Entry 7UT9 (electron microscopy, 2.44 A resolution); this record covers chains A and D of the 6 polymer chains in the assembly.

Chain A:
Name: Nitrogenase molybdenum-iron protein alpha chain
Organism: Azotobacter vinelandii DJ
Notes: EC 1.18.6.1
Reference sequence: P07328 (NIFD_AZOVI); numbering as in UniProt (aligned over 1-492)
Amino-acid sequence (492 residues; numbered 1 to 492; the number before each row is that of its first residue):
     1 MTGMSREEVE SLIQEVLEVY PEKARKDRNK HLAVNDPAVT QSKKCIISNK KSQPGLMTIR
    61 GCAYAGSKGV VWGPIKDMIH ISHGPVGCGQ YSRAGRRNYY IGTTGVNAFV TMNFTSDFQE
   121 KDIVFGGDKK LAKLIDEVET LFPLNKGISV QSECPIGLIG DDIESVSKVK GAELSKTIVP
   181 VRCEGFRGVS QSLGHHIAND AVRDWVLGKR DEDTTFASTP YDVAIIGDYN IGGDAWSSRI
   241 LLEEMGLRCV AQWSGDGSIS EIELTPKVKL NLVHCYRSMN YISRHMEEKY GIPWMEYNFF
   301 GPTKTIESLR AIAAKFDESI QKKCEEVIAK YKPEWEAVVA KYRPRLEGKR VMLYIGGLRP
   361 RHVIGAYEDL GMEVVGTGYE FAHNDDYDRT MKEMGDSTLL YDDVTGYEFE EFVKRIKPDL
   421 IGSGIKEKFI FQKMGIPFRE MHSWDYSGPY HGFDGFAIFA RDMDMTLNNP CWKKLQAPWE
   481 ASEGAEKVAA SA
Disordered / not traced: 1-3, 481-492
Metal / ion sites: fe(8)-S(7) cluster Fe: Cys62, Cys88, Cys154 (shared with 3 residues of chain B); Fe ion near Cys275 (its only coordinating residue here)
Small-molecule neighbours:
  - fe(8)-S(7) cluster (CLF): Cys62, Tyr64, Pro85, Val86, Gly87, Cys88, Tyr91, Glu153, Cys154, Gly185
  - 3-hydroxy-3-carboxy-adipic acid (HCA): Ala65, Gly95, Arg96, Gln191, Gly424, Ile425, Lys426, His442
  - ICS (iron-sulfur-molybdenum cluster with interstitial carbon): Val70, Arg96, His195, Tyr229, Ile231, Cys275, Ser278, Ile355, Gly356, Gly357, Leu358, Arg359, Pro360, Phe381, Met441, His442
Swiss-Prot annotation at these positions:
  - binding site ([8Fe-7S] cluster): Cys62, Cys88, Cys154
  - binding site ([7Fe-Mo-9S-C-homocitryl] cluster): Cys275, His442
  - mutagenesis: His195 (H195Q: No nitrogenase activity)

Chain D:
Name: Nitrogenase molybdenum-iron protein beta chain
Organism: Azotobacter vinelandii DJ
Notes: EC 1.18.6.1
Reference sequence: C1DGZ8 (C1DGZ8_AZOVD); numbering as in UniProt (aligned over 1-523)
Amino-acid sequence (523 residues; each row starts with the number of its first residue):
     1 MSQQVDKIKA SYPLFLDQDY KDMLAKKRDG FEEKYPQDKI DEVFQWTTTK EYQELNFQRE
    61 ALTVNPAKAC QPLGAVLCAL GFEKTMPYVH GSQGCVAYFR SYFNRHFREP VSCVSDSMTE
   121 DAAVFGGQQN MKDGLQNCKA TYKPDMIAVS TTCMAEVIGD DLNAFINNSK KEGFIPDEFP
   181 VPFAHTPSFV GSHVTGWDNM FEGIARYFTL KSMDDKVVGS NKKINIVPGF ETYLGNFRVI
   241 KRMLSEMGVG YSLLSDPEEV LDTPADGQFR MYAGGTTQEE MKDAPNALNT VLLQPWHLEK
   301 TKKFVEGTWK HEVPKLNIPM GLDWTDEFLM KVSEISGQPI PASLTKERGR LVDMMTDSHT
   361 WLHGKRFALW GDPDFVMGLV KFLLELGCEP VHILCHNGNK RWKKAVDAIL AASPYGKNAT
   421 VYIGKDLWHL RSLVFTDKPD FMIGNSYGKF IQRDTLHKGK EFEVPLIRIG FPIFDRHHLH
   481 RSTTLGYEGA MQILTTLVNS ILERLDEETR GMQATDYNHD LVR
Disordered / not traced: 1
Metal / ion sites: fe(8)-S(7) cluster Fe: Cys70, Cys95, Cys153 (shared with 3 residues of chain C); Fe ion site 1: Arg108, Glu109 (shared with 2 residues of chain B); Fe ion site 2: Asp353, Asp357 (shared with 2 residues of chain B)
Small-molecule neighbours: fe(8)-S(7) cluster (CLF): Cys70, Pro72, Ser92, Gly94, Cys95, Tyr98, Phe99, Thr152, Cys153, Ser188

Chain A / chain D interface:
Contacting residue pairs (49; chain A residue first):
  Arg93(A) with Leu521(D)
  Ala94(A) with Leu521(D), hydrophobic
  Arg97(A) with Asn518(D); Asp520(D), salt bridge
  Tyr99(A) with Tyr517(D); Asn518(D), hydrogen bond; Asp520(D), hydrogen bond
  Tyr100(A) with Tyr517(D)
  Ile101(A) with Gln513(D); Tyr517(D), hydrophobic
  Gly102(A) with Gln513(D); Asp516(D)
  Thr103(A) with Met512(D); Gln513(D), hydrogen bond
  Thr104(A) with Asp516(D)
  Phe429(A) with Asp357(D)
  Gln432(A) with Thr356(D), hydrogen bond (side chain-backbone); Asp357(D); His359(D)
  Lys433(A) with Asp353(D), salt bridge
  Arg439(A) with Thr360(D), hydrogen bond
  Tyr446(A) with Trp361(D), hydrophobic; Val522(D); Arg523(D)
  Met465(A) with Thr360(D); His363(D)
  Thr466(A) with His359(D)
  Asn468(A) with Tyr415(D)
  Asn469(A) with His359(D)
  Pro470(A) with Glu385(D); Tyr415(D)
  Cys471(A) with Thr356(D)
  Trp472(A) with Thr356(D)
  Lys474(A) with Leu322(D); Asp323(D), salt bridge; Arg348(D), hydrogen bond (backbone-side chain); Val352(D)
  Leu475(A) with Arg348(D); Val352(D), hydrophobic
  Gln476(A) with Arg348(D), hydrogen bond (backbone-side chain)
  Ala477(A) with Arg348(D)
  Pro478(A) with Asp326(D); Met330(D), hydrophobic
  Trp479(A) with Asp326(D); Ile340(D), hydrophobic; Thr345(D), hydrogen bond; Arg348(D); Tyr487(D)
  Glu480(A) with Thr345(D)
Interface residues without a listed pair, chain A (31 interface residues in all): Asn107, Trp236, Asp445
Interface residues without a listed pair, chain D (30 interface residues in all): Met355, Leu384, Gly387

Overview:
31 residues of chain A and 30 residues of chain D are in contact; the contacts include 8 hydrogen bonds and 3
salt bridges. Polar contacts include Arg97(A)-Asp520(D), Lys433(A)-Asp353(D) and Lys474(A)-Asp323(D). Chain A
binds 3-hydroxy-3-carboxy-adipic acid, compound ICS and fe(8)-S(7) cluster.
Here chain A is Nitrogenase molybdenum-iron protein alpha chain and chain D is Nitrogenase molybdenum-iron
protein beta chain, both from Azotobacter vinelandii DJ. Entry 7UT9 (CryoEM structure of Azotobacter
vinelandii nitrogenase complex (1:1 FeP:MoFeP, ADP/ATP-bound) during catalytic N2 reduction) was determined by
electron microscopy (same publication as 7UT6, 7UT7, 7UT8, 7UTA and 8DPN).
